Entry 8VMG (X-ray diffraction, 2.45 A resolution); this record covers chains A and C.

== Chain A ==
Protein: Glycogen synthase kinase-3 beta
Source organism: Mus musculus
Notes: EC 2.7.11.26, 2.7.11.1
Reference sequence: Q9WV60 (GSK3B_MOUSE); residues 26-383 here = UniProt positions 26-383
Sequence (364 residues; row label = number of the first residue in the row):
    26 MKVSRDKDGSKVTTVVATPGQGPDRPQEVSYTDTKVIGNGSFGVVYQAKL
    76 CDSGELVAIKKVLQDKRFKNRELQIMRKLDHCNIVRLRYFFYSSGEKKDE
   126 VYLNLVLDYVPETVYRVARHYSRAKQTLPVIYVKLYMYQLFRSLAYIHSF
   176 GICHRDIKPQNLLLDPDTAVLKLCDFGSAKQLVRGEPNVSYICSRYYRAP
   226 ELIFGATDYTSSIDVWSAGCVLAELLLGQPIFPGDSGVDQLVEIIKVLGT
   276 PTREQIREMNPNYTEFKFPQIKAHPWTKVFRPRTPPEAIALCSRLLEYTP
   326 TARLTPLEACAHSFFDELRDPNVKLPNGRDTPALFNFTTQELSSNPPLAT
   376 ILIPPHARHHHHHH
Not modelled in the structure: 385-389
Sequence notes: expression tag (384-389)
Ion coordination: Mg2+: Asn186, Asp200 (together with ADP)
Small-molecule neighbours: ADP (adenosine-5'-diphosphate): Ile62, Gly63, Asn64, Val70, Ala83, Lys85, Val110, Leu132, Asp133, Tyr134, Val135, Thr138, Gln185, Asn186, Leu188, Cys199, Asp200
Swiss-Prot annotation at these positions:
  - active site: Asp181 (Proton acceptor)
  - binding site (ATP): Ile62 to Val70, Lys85
  - modified residue: Tyr216 (Phosphotyrosine)
  - mutagenesis: Lys85 (K85R: Inhibits interaction with AXIN1 and ZBED3)

== Chain C ==
Protein: Axin-1
Source organism: Homo sapiens
Reference sequence: O15169 (AXIN1_HUMAN); numbering as in UniProt (aligned over 383-435)
Sequence (60 residues; numbered 376 to 435; the number before each row is that of its first residue):
   376 GGWGSGGVEPQKFAEELIHRLEAVQRTREAEEKLEERLKRVRMEEEGEDG
   426 DPSSGPPGPC
Not modelled in the structure: 376-381, 417-435
Sequence notes: expression tag (376-382)
Swiss-Prot annotation at these positions:
  - natural variant: Gly425 (G425S: In HCC; uncertain significance)
  - mutagenesis: Val383 (V383A: Loss of interaction with SIAH1. Decreased SIAH1-induced proteasome-mediated ubiquitin-dependent degradation of AXIN1. No effect on interaction with GSK3B), Pro385 (P385A: Loss of interaction with SIAH1. Decreased SIAH1-induced proteasome-mediated ubiquitin-dependent degradation of AXIN1. No effect on interaction with GSK3B)

== Interface between chain A and chain C ==
Pairs across the interface (36; chain A residue first):
  Ile228(A) with Gly382(C), hydrogen bond (backbone-backbone); Phe388(C)
  Phe229(A) with Gly382(C); Phe388(C), hydrophobic
  Gly230(A) with Gly382(C)
  Val263(A) with Phe388(C), hydrophobic; Glu391(C); Arg395(C)
  Leu266(A) with Phe388(C), hydrophobic; Leu392(C), hydrophobic
  Val267(A) with Leu392(C), hydrophobic; Arg395(C); Val399(C), hydrophobic
  Ile270(A) with Leu396(C), hydrophobic
  Lys271(A) with Arg403(C), hydrogen bond (backbone-side chain)
  Tyr288(A) with Gly382(C); Pro385(C); Phe388(C)
  Phe291(A) with Pro385(C); Gln386(C); Ala389(C), hydrophobic
  Lys292(A) with Ile393(C)
  Phe293(A) with Ala389(C); Leu392(C), hydrophobic; Ile393(C), hydrophobic
  Pro294(A) with Ile393(C); Leu396(C), hydrophobic; Glu397(C); Gln400(C)
  Gln295(A) with Gln400(C)
  Ile296(A) with Leu396(C); Val399(C), hydrophobic; Gln400(C); Arg403(C)
  Lys297(A) with Arg403(C), hydrogen bond (backbone-side chain)
  His299(A) with Arg403(C)
Interface residues without a listed pair, chain A (19 interface residues in all): Asp264, Asn287
Interface residues without a listed pair, chain C (15 interface residues in all): Glu384

== In short ==
19 residues of chain A face 15 of chain C across their interface, with 3 hydrogen bonds. Polar pairs include
Lys271(A)-Arg403(C), Lys297(A)-Arg403(C) and Ile228(A)-Gly382(C). Bound to chain A: ADP.
Chain A is Glycogen synthase kinase-3 beta (Mus musculus) and chain C is Axin-1 (Homo sapiens); the structure,
Crystal structure of GSK-3 26-383 bound to Axin 383-435, was determined by X-ray diffraction together with
8VME and 8VMF from the same study.
